PDB entry 2OR8 | X-ray diffraction, 2.50 A resolution | chain A

# Chain A
Protein: Hepatitis A virus cellular receptor 1 homolog
From: Mus musculus
Notes: fragment: N-terminal Cys-rich domain
UniProtKB: Q5QNS5 (TIMD1_MOUSE); residues 2-112 here correspond to UniProt positions 20-130 (UniProt number = residue number + 18)
Chain sequence (116 residues; each row starts with the number of its first residue):
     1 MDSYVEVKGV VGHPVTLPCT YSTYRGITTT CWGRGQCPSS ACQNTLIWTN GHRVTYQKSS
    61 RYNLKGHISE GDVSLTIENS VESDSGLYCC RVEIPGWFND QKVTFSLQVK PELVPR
Sequence notes: initiating methionine (1); cloning artifact (113-116)
Cystine bridges: Cys19-Cys90, Cys31-Cys42, Cys37-Cys89

# Summary
Chain A is Hepatitis A virus cellular receptor 1 homolog (Mus musculus); the structure, Tim-1, was determined
by X-ray diffraction together with 2OR7 from the same study.
